5DRK - chains A and B of the 3 polymer chains in the assembly; structure by X-ray diffraction, 2.38 A resolution.

== Chain A (and B) ==
Molecule: Nitrogen regulatory protein P-II
Source organism: Thiomonas intermedia (strain K12)
Notes: chain B of this document is another copy of the same molecule, construct and numbering; everything in this record applies to it too
UniProt: D5X329 (D5X329_THIK1); residues 1-108 here = UniProt positions 1-108
Sequence (108 residues; row label = number of the first residue in the row):
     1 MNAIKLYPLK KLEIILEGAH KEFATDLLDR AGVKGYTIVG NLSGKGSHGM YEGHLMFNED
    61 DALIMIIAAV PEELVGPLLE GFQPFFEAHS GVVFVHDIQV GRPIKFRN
Disordered / not traced: 1-3, 53-61, 102-108 (chain B: 1-2, 108)
Ligand contacts:
  - adenosine monophosphate (AMP): I15, S43, G44, K45, G46, S47, H48, Y51, L63, S90, G91, V92, F94
  - bicarbonate ion (BCT): G91, V92, V93
From the paper describing this entry:
  - binding site for the ligand ADP: K105
  - conformationally variable residues (side-chain flip): R102

== Chain A / chain B interface ==
Residue-residue contacts (31; chain A residue first):
  E13(A) - K11(B)  salt bridge
  I15(A) - T37(B)
  L42(A) - I38(B)
  L42(A) - V39(B)  hydrophobic
  S43(A) - T37(B)
  S43(A) - I38(B)  hydrogen bond (backbone-backbone)
  G44(A) - Y36(B)
  K45(A) - D29(B)  salt bridge
  K45(A) - G35(B)
  K45(A) - Y36(B)  hydrogen bond (backbone-backbone)
  M50(A) - Y36(B)
  L79(A) - I4(B)
  L79(A) - L6(B)  hydrophobic
  E80(A) - I4(B)
  Q83(A) - I4(B)
  F86(A) - R102(B)  hydrogen bond (backbone-side chain)
  G91(A) - R102(B)  hydrogen bond (backbone-side chain)
  G91(A) - K105(B)
  V92(A) - K105(B)
  V92(A) - F106(B)  hydrophobic
  V93(A) - Q99(B)
  F94(A) - K11(B)
  F94(A) - A69(B)  hydrophobic
  F94(A) - I98(B)  hydrophobic
  F94(A) - Q99(B)
  F94(A) - V100(B)  hydrophobic
  F94(A) - F106(B)  hydrophobic
  V95(A) - I98(B)
  V95(A) - Q99(B)  hydrogen bond (backbone-backbone)
  H96(A) - K11(B)  hydrogen bond
  H96(A) - I98(B)
Interface residues without a listed pair, chain A (21 interface residues in all): V39, G46, M65, V75
Interface residues without a listed pair, chain B (22 interface residues in all): E13, K21, K34, I67, H96, D97

== Overview ==
The interface between chain A and chain B involves 21 residues on one side and 22 on the other; the contacts
include 6 hydrogen bonds and 2 salt bridges. Polar pairs include E13(A)-K11(B), K45(A)-D29(B) and
F86(A)-R102(B). The paper reports a binding site for the ligand ADP at K105(A); conformational variability at
R102(A).
Chain A and chain B are both Nitrogen regulatory protein P-II (Thiomonas intermedia (strain K12)); the
structure, 2.3 Angstrom Structure of CPII, a nitrogen regulatory PII-like protein from Thiomonas intermedia
K12, bound to ..., was determined by X-ray diffraction, deposited together with 5D4L, 5D4N, 5D4O, 5D4P and
5DS7.
